PDB entry 2Y6I | X-ray diffraction, 3.25 A resolution | chains A and B

# Chain A
Molecule: Collagenase
Source organism: Clostridium histolyticum
Notes: EC 3.4.24.3
UniProtKB: Q9X721 (Q9X721_CLOHI); numbering as in UniProt (aligned over 119-880)
Amino-acid sequence (785 residues; row label = number of the first residue in the row):
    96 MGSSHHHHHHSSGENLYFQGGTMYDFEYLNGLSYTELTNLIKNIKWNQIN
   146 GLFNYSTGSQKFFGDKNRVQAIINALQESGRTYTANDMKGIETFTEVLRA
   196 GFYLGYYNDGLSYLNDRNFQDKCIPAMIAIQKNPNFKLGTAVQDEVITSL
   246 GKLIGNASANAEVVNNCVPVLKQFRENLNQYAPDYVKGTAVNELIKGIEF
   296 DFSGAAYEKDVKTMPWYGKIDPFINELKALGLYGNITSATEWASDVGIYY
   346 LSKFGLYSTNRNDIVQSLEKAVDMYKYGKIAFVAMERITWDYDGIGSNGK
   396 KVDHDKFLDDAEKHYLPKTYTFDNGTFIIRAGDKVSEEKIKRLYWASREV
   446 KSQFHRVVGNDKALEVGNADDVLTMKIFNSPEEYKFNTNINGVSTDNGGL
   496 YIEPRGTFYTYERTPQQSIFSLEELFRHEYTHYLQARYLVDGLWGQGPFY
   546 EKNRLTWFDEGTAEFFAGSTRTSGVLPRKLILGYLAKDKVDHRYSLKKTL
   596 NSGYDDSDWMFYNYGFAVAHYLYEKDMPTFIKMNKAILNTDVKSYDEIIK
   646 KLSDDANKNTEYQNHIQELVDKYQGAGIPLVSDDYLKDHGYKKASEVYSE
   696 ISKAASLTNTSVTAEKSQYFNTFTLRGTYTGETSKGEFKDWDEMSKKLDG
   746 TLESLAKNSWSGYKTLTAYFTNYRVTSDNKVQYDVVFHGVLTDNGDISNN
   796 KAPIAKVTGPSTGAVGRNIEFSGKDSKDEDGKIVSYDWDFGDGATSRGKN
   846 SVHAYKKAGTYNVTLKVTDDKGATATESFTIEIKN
Not modelled in the structure: 96-116, 598-600, 791-880
Construct notes: expression tag (96-118)
Curated features (UniProtKB/Swiss-Prot):
  - active site: E524
  - binding site (Ca(2+)): E498, A531, V535, G537, N795, K796, D823, D825, D864
  - binding site (Zn(2+)): H523, H527, E555
  - mutagenesis: G389 to V397 (Degrades soluble FALGPA peptide (furylacryloyl-Leu-Gly-Pro-Ala) but only 40% active on type I collagen), E524 (E524D: Retains 4% digestion of collagen, still bind collagen)
Ion coordination: Zn2+: H523, H527, E555 (shared with IPI_1(B) of chain B)
Small-molecule neighbours: citrate anion (FLC): S568, G569, Y618, M622, W736, D737, S740, K741, D744
What the authors report for this chain:
  - Zn2+ coordination: H523, H527, E555
  - catalytic residues: G493, G494, E524
  - binding site for Isoamylphosphonyl-gly-pro-ala (chain B): G493, G494 to E498
  - specificity-determining residues: Q511 to F515

# Chain B
Molecule: Isoamylphosphonyl-gly-pro-ala
Amino-acid sequence (4 residues; each row starts with the number of its first residue):
     1 XGPA
Modified residues: IPI (3-methylbutylphosphonic acid) at position 1
Ion coordination: Zn2+: IPI_1 (shared with H523(A), H527(A), E555(A) of chain A)

# Chain A / chain B interface
Contacting residue pairs (17):
  G493(A) with G2(B), hydrogen bond (backbone-backbone); P3(B); A4(B)
  G494(A) with IPI_1(B), base contact; G2(B)
  S513(A) with A4(B), hydrogen bond (side chain-backbone)
  F515(A) with P3(B), hydrophobic
  L520(A) with G2(B); P3(B)
  H523(A) with IPI_1(B), base contact; G2(B); P3(B)
  E524(A) with IPI_1(B), base contact; G2(B), hydrogen bond (side chain-backbone)
  H527(A) with IPI_1(B), base contact
  E555(A) with IPI_1(B), base contact
  E559(A) with P3(B)
Other interface residues (no listed pair), chain A (13 interface residues in all): N492, L495, Y506

# In short
Chain A and chain B form an interface of 13 and 4 residues respectively; the contacts include 3 hydrogen
bonds. Polar pairs include S513(A)-A4(B), E524(A)-G2(B) and G493(A)-G2(B). Ligands of chain A: citrate anion.
From the paper: catalytic residues G493(A), G494(A) and E524(A); a binding site for
Isoamylphosphonyl-gly-pro-ala (chain B) at G493(A) and G494(A).
Chain A is Collagenase (Clostridium histolyticum) and chain B is Isoamylphosphonyl-gly-pro-ala; the structure,
Crystal Structure of Collagenase G from Clostridium histolyticum in complex with Isoamylphosphonyl-Gly-Pro-Ala
at 3.25 Angstrom Resolution, was determined by X-ray diffraction together with 2Y3U, 2Y50 and 2Y72 from the
same study.
